Entry 4Z2O (X-ray diffraction, 1.17 A resolution); this record covers chains A and P.

== Chain A ==
Molecule: Avidin family
Organism: Hoeflea phototrophica DFL-43
UniProtKB: A9D857 (A9D857_9RHIZ); residues 1-134 here correspond to UniProt positions 21-154 (UniProt number = residue number + 20)
Sequence (134 residues; row label = number of the first residue in the row):
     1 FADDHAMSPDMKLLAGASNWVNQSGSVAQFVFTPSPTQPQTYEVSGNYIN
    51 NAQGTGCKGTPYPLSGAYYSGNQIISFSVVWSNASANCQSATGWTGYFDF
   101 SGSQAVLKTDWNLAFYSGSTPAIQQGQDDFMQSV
Disordered / not traced: 1-7
Disulfides: C57-C88

== Chain P ==
Molecule: Hoef-peptide
Organism: Hoeflea phototrophica DFL-43
Sequence (12 residues; each row starts with the number of its first residue):
     1 SVATVSESLLTE
Disordered / not traced: 1

== How chain A and chain P interact ==
Pairs across the interface - 33 pairs, chain A then chain P:
  N50(A) - L9(P)
  G54(A) - L10(P)
  G54(A) - E12(P)
  T55(A) - L9(P)
  T55(A) - E12(P)
  G56(A) - L9(P)  hydrogen bond (backbone-backbone)
  G56(A) - E12(P)
  K58(A) - E12(P)  salt bridge
  W81(A) - L9(P)
  N83(A) - A3(P)
  A84(A) - A3(P)
  S85(A) - A3(P)
  S85(A) - T4(P)  hydrogen bond (backbone-backbone)
  A86(A) - A3(P)
  A86(A) - T4(P)
  N87(A) - T4(P)  hydrogen bond (backbone-backbone)
  N87(A) - V5(P)
  N87(A) - S6(P)  hydrogen bond (backbone-backbone)
  C88(A) - S6(P)
  C88(A) - E7(P)
  C88(A) - S8(P)
  C88(A) - L9(P)
  Q89(A) - V5(P)
  Q89(A) - S6(P)
  Q89(A) - E7(P)
  S90(A) - S8(P)
  S90(A) - L9(P)  hydrogen bond (side chain-backbone)
  L113(A) - L10(P)  hydrophobic
  F115(A) - S8(P)
  Y116(A) - E7(P)
  S117(A) - E7(P)
  G118(A) - E7(P)  hydrogen bond (backbone-side chain)
  Q124(A) - L10(P)
Interface residues without a listed pair, chain A (22 interface residues in all): C57, T92
Interface residues without a listed pair, chain P (10 interface residues in all): V2

== In short ==
The interface between chain A and chain P involves 22 residues on one side and 10 on the other, with 6
hydrogen bonds and 1 salt bridge. Polar pairs include K58(A)-E12(P), S90(A)-L9(P) and G118(A)-E7(P).
Here chain A is Avidin family and chain P is Hoef-peptide, both from Hoeflea phototrophica DFL-43. Entry 4Z2O
(High resolution crystal structure of short hoefavidin-hoef-peptide complex) was determined by X-ray
diffraction together with 4Z27, 4Z28, 4Z2P, 4Z2V and 4Z6J from the same study.
